PDB entry 8VAR | electron microscopy, 3.90 A resolution | chains C and F of the 9 polymer chains in the assembly

Chain C:
Protein: DNA polymerase III subunit tau
From: Escherichia coli
Notes: EC 2.7.7.7
UniProt: P06710 (DPO3X_ECOLI); residue numbers follow UniProt; this construct covers 1-373
Chain sequence (376 residues; row label = number of the first residue in the row; numbers below 1 keep their minus sign (Gly-2 is residue -2)):
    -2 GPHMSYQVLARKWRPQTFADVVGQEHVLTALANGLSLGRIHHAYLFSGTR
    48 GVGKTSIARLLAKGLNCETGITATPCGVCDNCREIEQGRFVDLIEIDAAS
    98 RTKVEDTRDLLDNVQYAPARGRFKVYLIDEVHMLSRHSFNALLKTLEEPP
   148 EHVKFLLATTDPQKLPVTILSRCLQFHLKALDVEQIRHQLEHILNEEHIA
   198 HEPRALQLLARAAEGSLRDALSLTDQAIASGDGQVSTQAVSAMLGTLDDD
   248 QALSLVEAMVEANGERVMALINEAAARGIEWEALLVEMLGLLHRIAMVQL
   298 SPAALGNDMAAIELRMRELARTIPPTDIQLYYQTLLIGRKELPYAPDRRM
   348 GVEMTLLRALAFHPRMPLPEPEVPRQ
Unresolved in the structure: -2 to 0, 368-373
Differences from the reference sequence: expression tag (-2 to 0)
Ion coordination: Mg2+: Thr52 (together with ADP); Zn2+: Cys64, Cys76, Cys79
Residues lining bound ligands:
  - ADP / beryllium trifluoride: Ala7, Trp10, Arg11, Pro12, Asp17, Val18, Val19, Gln21, Arg47, Gly48, Val49, Gly50, Lys51, Thr52, Ser53, Glu127, Thr157, Leu178, Leu214, Arg215, Leu218
  - ADP / beryllium trifluoride: Glu144, Thr165, Arg169
Curated features (UniProtKB/Swiss-Prot):
  - binding site (ATP): Gly45 to Thr52
  - binding site (Zn(2+)): Cys64, Cys73, Cys76, Cys79
  - mutagenesis: Gly118 (G118D: In dnaX2016(Ts); present in both isoforms, unable to grow at 42 degrees Celsius)
What the authors report for this chain:
  - catalytic residues: Glu127 (citing earlier work)
  - mutagenesis - K141A: decreased catalytic activity

Chain F:
Protein: Beta sliding clamp
From: Escherichia coli
UniProt: P0A988 (DPO3B_ECOLI); residues 1-366 here = UniProt positions 1-366
Chain sequence (369 residues; numbered -2 to 366; the number before each row is that of its first residue; numbers below 1 keep their minus sign (Gly-2 is residue -2)):
    -2 GPHMKFTVEREHLLKPLQQVSGPLGGRPTLPILGNLLLQVADGTLSLTGT
    48 DLEMEMVARVALVQPHEPGATTVPARKFFDICRGLPEGAEIAVQLEGERM
    98 LVRSGRSRFSLSTLPAADFPNLDDWQSEVEFTLPQATMKRLIEATQFSMA
   148 HQDVRYYLNGMLFETEGEELRTVATDGHRLAVCSMPIGQSLPSHSVIVPR
   198 KGVIELMRMLDGGDNPLRVQIGSNNIRAHVGDFIFTSKLVDGRFPDYRRV
   248 LPKNPDKHLEAGCDLLKQAFARAAILSNEKFRGVRLYVSENQLKITANNP
   298 EQEEAEEILDVTYSGAEMEIGFNVSYVLDVLNALKCENVRMMLTDSVSSV
   348 QIEDAASQSAAYVVMPMRL
Differences from the reference sequence: expression tag (-2 to 0)
Curated features (UniProtKB/Swiss-Prot):
  - binding site (DNA): Arg24, Arg73, Gln149, Tyr153, Tyr154
  - mutagenesis: Arg24 (R24A: Mild defect in DNA replication, impaired loading of clamp on DNA, polymerase speed is wild-type. More severe replication defect and very poor clamp loading; when associated with A-149), Gly66 (G66E: In dnaN159; a temperature- and UV-sensitive mutation, displays altered DNA polymerase usage, chronically induced SOS response; when associated with A-174), Ala133 (A133T: Reduction of synthesis of beta*, probably due to mutation of its promoter), Met135 (M135L: 3-fold reduction of synthesis of beta*, probably due to loss of its start codon), Met146 (M146L: No effect on synthesis of beta*), Gln149 (Q149A: Mild defect in DNA replication, impaired loading of clamp on DNA, polymerase speed is wild-type. More severe replication defect and very poor clamp loading; when associated with A-24), Tyr153 to Tyr154 (Very poor loading of clamp on DNA, polymerase speed is wild-type), Gly174 (G174A: In dnaN159; a temperature- and UV-sensitive mutation, displays altered DNA polymerase usage, chronically induced SOS response; when associated with A-66), Gln265 to Leu366 (In dnaN806; temperature sensitive), Ile272 to Leu273 (Monomeric in solution, binds very tightly to subunit delta (holA). The monomer binds tightly to linear and circular DNA. Cannot bind both Pol III and IV simultaneously)
What the authors report for this chain:
  - binding site for the 30-nt DNA strand: Gly23, Arg24, Arg80

Chain C / chain F interface:
Contacting residue pairs (7):
  Arg105(C) with Arg24(F)
  Asp109(C) with Arg24(F), salt bridge; Pro28(F)
  Tyr113(C) with Asn32(F); Thr110(F); Leu111(F), hydrophobic
  Ala114(C) with Glu95(F)
Interface residues without a listed pair, chain C (5 interface residues in all): Gln112
Interface residues without a listed pair, chain F (8 interface residues in all): Ile29, Ser109

In short:
Chain C and chain F form an interface of 5 and 8 residues respectively; the contacts include 1 salt bridge.
The salt-bridged pair is Asp109(C)-Arg24(F). Bound to chain C: ADP / beryllium trifluoride. From the paper:
the catalytic residue Glu127(C); K141A of chain C reduces catalytic activity.
Here chain C is DNA polymerase III subunit tau and chain F is Beta sliding clamp, both from Escherichia coli.
Entry 8VAR (Structure of the E. coli clamp loader bound to the beta clamp in a Closed-DNA2 conformation) was
determined by electron microscopy, deposited together with 8VAL, 8VAM, 8VAN, 8VAP, 8VAQ, 8VAS and 8VAT.
